Entry 7QDW (solution NMR); this record covers chains A and B.

== Chain A ==
Protein: Zinc finger protein, putative
Source organism: Plasmodium falciparum (isolate 3D7)
UniProt: Q8I2Y4 (Q8I2Y4_PLAF7); numbering as in UniProt (aligned over 265-332)
Sequence (72 residues; numbered 261 to 332; the number before each row is that of its first residue):
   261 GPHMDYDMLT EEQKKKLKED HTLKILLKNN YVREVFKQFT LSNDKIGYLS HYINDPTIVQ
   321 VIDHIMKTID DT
Differences from the reference sequence: expression tag (261-264)

== Chain B ==
Protein: NUFIP1 domain-containing protein
Source organism: Plasmodium falciparum (isolate 3D7)
UniProt: Q8IK99 (Q8IK99_PLAF7); residue numbers follow UniProt; this construct covers 817-841
Sequence (25 residues; numbered 817 to 841; the number before each row is that of its first residue):
   817 DIYTYEKKLI KSIEYITKNK FFDDS

== Interface between chain A and chain B ==
Pairs across the interface - 36 pairs, chain A then chain B:
  Tyr266(A) - Lys824(B)
  Asp267(A) - Lys823(B)
  Asp267(A) - Lys824(B)
  Asp267(A) - Lys827(B)
  Leu269(A) - Lys827(B)
  Leu269(A) - Ser828(B)
  Leu269(A) - Tyr831(B)
  Lys274(A) - Tyr831(B)
  Leu277(A) - Ser828(B)
  Leu277(A) - Phe837(B)
  Lys278(A) - Tyr831(B)
  Lys278(A) - Phe837(B)
  Leu287(A) - Ile832(B)
  Leu287(A) - Phe837(B)
  Leu287(A) - Phe838(B)
  Lys288(A) - Phe838(B)
  Arg293(A) - Phe838(B)
  Phe296(A) - Ile829(B)
  Phe296(A) - Thr833(B)
  Phe299(A) - Ile826(B)
  Phe299(A) - Ile829(B)
  Thr300(A) - Ile829(B)
  Thr300(A) - Glu830(B)
  Thr300(A) - Thr833(B)
  Lys305(A) - Glu830(B)
  Ile306(A) - Glu822(B)
  Ile306(A) - Ile826(B)
  Leu309(A) - Glu822(B)
  Leu309(A) - Leu825(B)
  Ile322(A) - Leu825(B)
  Ile325(A) - Ser828(B)
  Ile325(A) - Ile832(B)
  Met326(A) - Tyr821(B)
  Met326(A) - Leu825(B)
  Ile329(A) - Lys824(B)
  Ile329(A) - Ser828(B)
Other interface residues (no listed pair), chain A (22 interface residues in all): Leu283, Lys297, Ile313
Other interface residues (no listed pair), chain B (19 interface residues in all): Ile818, Tyr819, Thr820, Asp840
From the paper, about this interface:
  - interface residues, chain B: Phe837(B), Phe838(B)

== Summary ==
22 residues of chain A face 19 of chain B across their interface. The paper reports interface residues
Phe837(B) and Phe838(B).
Here chain A is Zinc finger protein, putative and chain B is NUFIP1 domain-containing protein, both from
Plasmodium falciparum (isolate 3D7). Entry 7QDW (Solution structure of the complex between plasmodial ZNHIT3
and NUFIP1 proteins) was determined by solution NMR.
